PDB entry 1TZO | X-ray diffraction, 3.60 A resolution | chains D and E of the 7 polymer chains in the assembly

[Chain D (and E)]
Protein: Protective antigen
Source organism: Bacillus anthracis str
Notes: fragment: 63-kDa domain; chain E of this document is another copy of the same molecule, construct and numbering; everything in this record applies to it too
UniProt: P13423 (PAG_BACAN); residues 174-735 here correspond to UniProt positions 203-764 (UniProt number = residue number + 29)
Chain sequence (562 residues; row label = number of the first residue in the row):
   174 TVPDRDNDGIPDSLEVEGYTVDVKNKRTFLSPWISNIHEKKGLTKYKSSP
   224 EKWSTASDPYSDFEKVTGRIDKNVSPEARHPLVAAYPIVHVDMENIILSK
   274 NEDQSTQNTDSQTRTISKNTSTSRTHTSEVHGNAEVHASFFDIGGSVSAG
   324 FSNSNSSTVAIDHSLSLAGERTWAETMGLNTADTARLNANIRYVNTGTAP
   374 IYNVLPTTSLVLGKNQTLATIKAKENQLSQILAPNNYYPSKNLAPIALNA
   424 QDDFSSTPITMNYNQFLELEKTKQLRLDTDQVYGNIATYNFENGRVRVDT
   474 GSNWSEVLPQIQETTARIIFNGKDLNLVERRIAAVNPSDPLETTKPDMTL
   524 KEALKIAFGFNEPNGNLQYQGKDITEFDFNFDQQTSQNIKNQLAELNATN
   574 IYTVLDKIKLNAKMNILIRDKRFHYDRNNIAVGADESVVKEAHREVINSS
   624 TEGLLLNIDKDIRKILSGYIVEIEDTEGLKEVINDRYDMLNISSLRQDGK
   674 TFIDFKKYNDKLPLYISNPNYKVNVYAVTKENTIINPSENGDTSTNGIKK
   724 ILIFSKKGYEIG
Unresolved in the structure: 276-282, 426-427
UniProt features mapped onto this chain:
  - region: Phe202 to Ile210 (Alpha-clamp)
  - binding site (Ca(2+)): Asp177, Asp179, Asp181, Ile183, Glu188, Ser222, Lys225, Asp235
  - site: Arg178 (Alpha-clamp), Leu187 (Alpha-clamp), Phe236 (Alpha-clamp), Phe314, Asp315 (Cleavage), Phe427 (Phi-clamp), Phe464 (Alpha-clamp), Asp683 (Essential for binding to cell receptor)
Bound ions: Ca2+ site 1: Asp177, Asp179, Asp181, Ile183, Glu188; Ca2+ site 2: Asp179, Asp181, Glu188, Ser222, Lys225, Asp235

[How chain D and chain E interact]
Contacting residue pairs (75; chain D residue first):
  Arg178(D) with Arg200(E); Thr201(E); Phe202(E)
  Asp185(D) with Arg200(E)
  Ser186(D) with Arg200(E)
  Val189(D) with Lys199(E); Arg200(E)
  Glu224(D) with Arg200(E); Thr201(E), hydrogen bond (side chain-backbone); Arg242(E), salt bridge
  Trp226(D) with Asn466(E)
  Pro232(D) with Arg468(E)
  Glu302(D) with Gln670(E)
  Val303(D) with Gln670(E)
  His304(D) with Gln670(E), hydrogen bond (backbone-side chain)
  Gly305(D) with Arg669(E); Gln670(E); Asp671(E), hydrogen bond (backbone-backbone)
  Asn306(D) with Arg669(E); Gln670(E)
  Ala307(D) with Leu668(E); Arg669(E); Gln670(E), hydrogen bond (backbone-backbone)
  Glu308(D) with Ser667(E), hydrogen bond; Leu668(E)
  Val309(D) with Leu668(E), hydrogen bond (backbone-backbone)
  His310(D) with Lys414(E), hydrogen bond
  Ala311(D) with Arg636(E)
  Phe314(D) with Asp497(E); Gly672(E)
  Asp315(D) with Asp497(E); Lys637(E), salt bridge
  Ile316(D) with Lys496(E); Asp497(E)
  Gly318(D) with Tyr410(E)
  Ser319(D) with Tyr410(E); Lys414(E)
  Ser325(D) with Asn415(E), hydrogen bond
  Asn437(D) with Gln285(E)
  Asp451(D) with Leu416(E)
  Val455(D) with Ser402(E)
  Ser475(D) with Arg468(E), hydrogen bond; Arg470(E)
  Ser478(D) with Ser402(E); Ile404(E)
  Glu479(D) with Val469(E); Arg470(E); Val471(E), hydrogen bond (side chain-backbone)
  Val480(D) with Arg468(E)
  Pro482(D) with Asn246(E)
  Gln483(D) with Ile243(E); Asp244(E); Lys245(E), hydrogen bond (side chain-backbone); Asn246(E); Val469(E)
  Glu486(D) with Lys245(E); Asn246(E)
  Asp512(D) with Thr240(E); Gly241(E); Lys245(E); Arg252(E), salt bridge
  Pro513(D) with Val194(E), hydrophobic; Val196(E); Thr201(E); Val239(E); Thr240(E)
  Leu514(D) with Thr240(E), hydrogen bond (backbone-backbone); Gly241(E); Arg242(E)
  Glu515(D) with Lys245(E), salt bridge
  Thr516(D) with Val196(E); Lys199(E), hydrogen bond (backbone-side chain)
  Thr517(D) with Lys199(E), hydrogen bond (side chain-backbone); Thr201(E)
  Lys518(D) with Lys199(E), hydrogen bond (backbone-side chain)
Interface residues without a listed pair, chain D (51 interface residues in all): Asp179, Pro223, Gly317, Ser327, Thr354, Thr390, Asp453, Gly474, Thr487, Pro519, Asp520
Interface residues without a listed pair, chain E (45 interface residues in all): Tyr375, Gln403, Asn408, Ala417, Gln424, Tyr462, Glu465, Asn499

[Overview]
51 residues of chain D face 45 of chain E across their interface; the contacts include 15 hydrogen bonds and 4
salt bridges. Polar contacts include Glu224(D)-Arg242(E), Asp315(D)-Lys637(E) and Asp512(D)-Arg252(E). UniProt
lists 8 Ca2+-binding residues on chain D.
Chain D and chain E are both Protective antigen (Bacillus anthracis str); the structure, Crystal Structure of
the Anthrax Toxin Protective Antigen Heptameric Prepore, was determined by X-ray diffraction together with
1TZN from the same study.
